2Y6R - chain A; structure by X-ray diffraction, 3.10 A resolution.

# Chain A
Name: TETX2 protein
Organism: Bacteroides thetaiotaomicron
Notes: fragment: fad-binding domain, residues 11-388
UniProtKB: Q93L51 (Q93L51_BACTN); residues 11-388 here = UniProt positions 11-388
Sequence (398 residues; numbered -9 to 388; the number before each row is that of its first residue; numbers below 1 keep their minus sign (Met-9 is residue -9)):
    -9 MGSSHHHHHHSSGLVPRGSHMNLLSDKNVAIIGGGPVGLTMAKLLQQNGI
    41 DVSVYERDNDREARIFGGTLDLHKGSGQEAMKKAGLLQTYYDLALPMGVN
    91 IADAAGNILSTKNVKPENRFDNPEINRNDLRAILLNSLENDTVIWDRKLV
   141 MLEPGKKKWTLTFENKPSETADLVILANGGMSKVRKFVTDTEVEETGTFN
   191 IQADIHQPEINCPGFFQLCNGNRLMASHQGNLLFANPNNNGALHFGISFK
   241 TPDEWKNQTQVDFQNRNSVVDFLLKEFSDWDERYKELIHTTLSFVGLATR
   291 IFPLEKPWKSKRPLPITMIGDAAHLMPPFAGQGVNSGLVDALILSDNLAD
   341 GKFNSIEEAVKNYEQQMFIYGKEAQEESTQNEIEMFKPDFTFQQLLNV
Unresolved in the structure: -9 to 14, 246-248, 384-388
Differences from the reference sequence: expression tag (-9 to 10); engineered mutation Ala94 (Glu in Q93L51), Ala95 (Lys in Q93L51)
Small-molecule neighbours:
  - 7-chlorotetracycline (CTC): Asp61, His63, Gln192, Arg213, Met215, Phe224, Ala225, Asn226, His234, Phe235, Gly236, Pro318, Phe319, Ala320, Gly321, Asn371, Met375
  - FAD (flavin-adenine dinucleotide): Ile22, Gly23, Gly24, Gly25, Pro26, Val27, Gly28, Tyr45, Glu46, Arg47, Asp48, Thr59, Leu60, Asp61, Arg117, Arg121, Arg137, Lys138, Leu139, Ala167, Asn168, Gly169, Gln192, Leu287, Ile309, Gly310, Asp311, Pro318, Gly321, Gln322, Gly323, Val324, Asn325
Curated features (UniProtKB/Swiss-Prot):
  - binding site (FAD): Pro26, Val27, Tyr45 to Asp48, Asp61, Arg117, Leu139, Asp311, Gly321 to Val324
  - binding site (NADPH): Arg54
  - binding site (substrate): Gln192, Arg213
  - mutagenesis: Lys64 (K64R: E.coli is more resistant to minocycline (MCN), no change in affinity for MCN, decreased affinity for NADPH, decreased growth rate in E.coli), Phe235 (F235Y: E.coli is more resistant to MCN, decreased affinity for MCN, slightly decreased affinity for NADPH, increased growth rate in E.coli), Thr280 (T280A: E.coli is more resistant to MCN, 2-fold increased affinity for MCN, 4-fold increase for NADPH, increased growth rate in E.coli ...), Ser326 (S326I: E.coli is more resistant to MCN, no change in affinity for MCN or NADPH, increased growth rate in E.coli), Asn371 (N371I: E.coli is more resistant to MCN, 2-fold increased affinity for MCN, slightly increased affinity for NADPH, increased growth rate in E.coli ...)
From the paper describing this entry:
  - binding site for 7-chlorotetracycline: Gln192, Arg213, Met215, Phe224, His234, Gly236, Gly321, Met375

# In short
Bound to chain A: flavin-adenine dinucleotide and 7-chlorotetracycline. Curated annotation (UniProt) lists 14
FAD-binding residues, NADPH-binding residue Arg54, substrate-binding residues Gln192 and Arg213 and 5
mutagenesis sites. The paper reports a binding site for 7-chlorotetracycline at Gln192, Arg213 and Met215
among others.
Chain A is TETX2 protein (Bacteroides thetaiotaomicron); the structure, Structure of the TetX monooxygenase in
complex with the substrate 7- chlortetracycline, was determined by X-ray diffraction together with 2XDO, 2XYO
and 2Y6Q from the same study.
